PDB entry 5DFC | X-ray diffraction, 1.50 A resolution | chain A

== Chain A ==
Protein: Bromodomain-containing protein 2
Organism: Homo sapiens
UniProtKB: P25440 (BRD2_HUMAN), isoform P25440-2; residue numbers follow UniProt; this construct covers 344-455
Amino-acid sequence (114 residues; numbered 342 to 455; the number before each row is that of its first residue):
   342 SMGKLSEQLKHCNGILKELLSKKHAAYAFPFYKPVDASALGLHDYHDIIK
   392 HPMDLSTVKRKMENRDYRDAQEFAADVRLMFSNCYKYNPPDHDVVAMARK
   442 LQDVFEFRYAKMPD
Disordered / not traced: 342-345, 455
Construct notes: expression tag (342-343); engineered mutation Phe370 (Trp in P25440)
UniProt features mapped onto this chain:
  - mutagenesis: Val376 (V376A: Abolished binding to histone H4 acetylated at 'Lys-12' (H4K12ac)), Leu381 (L381A: Reduced binding to histone H4 acetylated at 'Lys-12' (H4K12ac)), Leu383 (L383A: Reduced binding to histone H4 acetylated at 'Lys-12' (H4K12ac)), Asn429 (N429A: Abolished binding to histone H4 acetylated at 'Lys-12' (H4K12ac))
Residues lining bound ligands:
  - nonaethylene glycol (2PE): Ser347, Leu350, Lys351, Asn354, Met403, Glu404, Arg406
  - EAM (2-[(4S)-6-(4-chlorophenyl)-8-methoxy-1-methyl-4H-[1,2,4]triazolo[4,3-a][1,4]benzodiazepin-4-yl]-N-ethylacetamide): Phe370, Pro371, Phe372, Val376, Leu381, Leu383, Cys425, Tyr428, Asn429, Asp434, Val435, Met438
What the authors report for this chain:
  - mutagenesis - W370F: decreased binding to EAM
  - conformationally variable residues (side-chain flip): His433
  - mutagenesis - L383A (Kd 22 nM), L383I (Kd 27 nM): increased binding to ME
  - mutagenesis - L383A: increased stability
  - mutagenesis - L383I: increased stability in response to ME

== Summary ==
Ligands of chain A: nonaethylene glycol and compound EAM. From UniProt: 4 mutagenesis sites. From the paper:
L383A and L383I increase binding to ME; conformational variability at His433.
Chain A is Bromodomain-containing protein 2 (Homo sapiens); the structure, Crystal structure of BRD2(BD2)
W370F mutant with ligand I-BET 762 bound, was determined by X-ray diffraction (same publication as 5DFB and
5DFD).
